Entry 5F92 (X-ray diffraction, 1.86 A resolution); this record covers chains A and C of the 4 polymer chains in the assembly.

[Chain A (and C)]
Protein: Fumarate hydratase class II
Source organism: Mycobacterium tuberculosis (strain CDC 1551 / Oshkosh)
Notes: EC 4.2.1.2; chain C of this document is another copy of the same molecule, construct and numbering; everything in this record applies to it too
Reference sequence: P9WN92 (FUMC_MYCTO); residue numbers follow UniProt; this construct covers 2-474
Sequence (495 residues; numbered -20 to 474; the number before each row is that of its first residue; numbers below 1 keep their minus sign (Met-20 is residue -20)):
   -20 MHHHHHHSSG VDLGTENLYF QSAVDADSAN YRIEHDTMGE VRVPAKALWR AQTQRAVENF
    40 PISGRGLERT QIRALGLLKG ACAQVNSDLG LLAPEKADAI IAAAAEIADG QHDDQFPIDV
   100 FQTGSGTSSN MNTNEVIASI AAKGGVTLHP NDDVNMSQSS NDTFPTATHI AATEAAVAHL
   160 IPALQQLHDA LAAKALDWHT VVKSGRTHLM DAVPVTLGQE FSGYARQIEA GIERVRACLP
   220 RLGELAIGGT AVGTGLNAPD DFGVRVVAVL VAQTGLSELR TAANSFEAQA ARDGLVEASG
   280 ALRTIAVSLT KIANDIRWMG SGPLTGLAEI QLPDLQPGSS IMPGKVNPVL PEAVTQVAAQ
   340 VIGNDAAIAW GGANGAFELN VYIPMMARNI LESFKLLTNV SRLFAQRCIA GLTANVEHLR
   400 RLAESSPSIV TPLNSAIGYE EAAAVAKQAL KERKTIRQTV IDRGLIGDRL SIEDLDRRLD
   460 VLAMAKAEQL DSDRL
Unresolved in the structure: -20 to 9, 470-474 (chain C: -20 to 6, 317-322, 467-474)
Differences from the reference sequence: initiating methionine (-20); expression tag (-19 to 1)
Curated features (UniProtKB/Swiss-Prot):
  - active site: His187 (Proton donor/acceptor), Ser318
  - binding site (substrate): Ser104 to Thr106, His128 to Asp131, Ser138 to Asn140, Thr186, Ser319, Lys324 to Asn326
  - site: Glu331 (Important for catalytic activity)
What the authors report for this chain:
  - binding site for formate: Ser139, Ser318, Ser319, Lys324
  - conformationally variable residues (order/disorder transition): Pro316 to Gly323

[Chain A / chain C interface]
Contacting residue pairs (82; chain A residue first):
  Ser183(A) with Thr304(C)
  Arg185(A) with Thr304(C), hydrogen bond (side chain-backbone)
  His187(A) with Asn326(C); Pro327(C); Glu331(C), salt bridge
  Leu188(A) with Arg296(C); Trp297(C), hydrophobic; Ser300(C); Gly301(C), hydrogen bond (backbone-backbone)
  Met189(A) with Gly299(C); Ser300(C); Gly301(C); Lys324(C); Val325(C); Asn326(C)
  Asp190(A) with Gly301(C), hydrogen bond (backbone-backbone); Pro302(C); Leu303(C), hydrogen bond (side chain-backbone); Thr304(C), hydrogen bond; Lys324(C), hydrogen bond (backbone-side chain)
  Arg296(A) with Leu188(C)
  Trp297(A) with Leu188(C), hydrophobic; Trp297(C)
  Gly299(A) with Met189(C)
  Ser300(A) with Leu188(C); Met189(C)
  Gly301(A) with Leu188(C); Met189(C); Asp190(C), hydrogen bond (backbone-backbone)
  Pro302(A) with Asp190(C); Pro406(C), hydrophobic; Leu429(C), hydrophobic
  Leu303(A) with Asp190(C), hydrogen bond (backbone-side chain); Ser404(C); Leu429(C), hydrophobic
  Thr304(A) with Ser183(C); Arg185(C), hydrogen bond (backbone-side chain); Asp190(C), hydrogen bond; Leu306(C); Leu401(C); Ser404(C)
  Leu306(A) with Thr304(C); Gly305(C)
  Ser318(A) with Tyr418(C), hydrogen bond (backbone-side chain)
  Ser319(A) with Tyr418(C)
  Ile320(A) with Thr410(C); Asn413(C), hydrogen bond (backbone-side chain)
  Met321(A) with Thr186(C); Ala191(C), hydrophobic; Val192(C); Thr410(C)
  Pro322(A) with Val409(C); Thr410(C); Asn413(C); Tyr418(C); Ala421(C), hydrophobic; Ala422(C); Ala425(C)
  Gly323(A) with Ala422(C); Lys426(C)
  Lys324(A) with Thr186(C), hydrogen bond; His187(C); Met189(C); Asp190(C); Ser407(C)
  Val325(A) with Met189(C)
  Asn326(A) with Thr186(C); His187(C), hydrogen bond; Met189(C)
  Pro327(A) with His187(C); Met189(C)
  Glu331(A) with His187(C), salt bridge
  Ala348(A) with Trp349(C)
  Trp349(A) with Ala348(C); Trp349(C), hydrophobic; Ala352(C), hydrophobic
  Ala352(A) with Trp349(C), hydrophobic
  Asn353(A) with Asn353(C)
  Leu401(A) with Leu303(C)
  Ser404(A) with Leu303(C)
  Ser405(A) with Leu303(C)
  Ser407(A) with Lys324(C)
Other interface residues (no listed pair), chain A (39 interface residues in all): Thr186, Gly305, Pro316, Pro406, Leu429
The authors on this interface:
  - specific contacts: Ile320(A)-Asn413(C) (backbone contact)

[In short]
39 residues of chain A and 41 residues of chain C are in contact; the contacts include 14 hydrogen bonds and 2
salt bridges. Polar contacts include His187(A)-Glu331(C), Arg185(A)-Thr304(C) and Asp190(A)-Leu303(C). The
authors report a backbone contact between Ile320(A) and Asn413(C). From the paper: a binding site for formate
at Ser139(A), Ser318(A) and Ser319(A) among others; conformational variability at Pro316(A).
Chain A and chain C are both Fumarate hydratase class II (Mycobacterium tuberculosis (strain CDC 1551 /
Oshkosh)); the structure, Fumarate hydratase of Mycobacterium tuberculosis in complex with formate, was
determined by X-ray diffraction together with 5F91 from the same study.
